PDB entry 7PI9 | electron microscopy, 6.30 A resolution (low resolution: residue-level contacts below are approximate; hydrogen-bond / salt-bridge calls are withheld) | chains H and 5 of the 55 polymer chains in the assembly

# Chain H
Protein: 30S ribosomal protein S9
Organism: Mycoplasma pneumoniae M129
Reference sequence: P75179 (RS9_MYCPN); residues 1-132 here = UniProt positions 1-132
Amino-acid sequence (132 residues; numbered 1 to 132; the number before each row is that of its first residue):
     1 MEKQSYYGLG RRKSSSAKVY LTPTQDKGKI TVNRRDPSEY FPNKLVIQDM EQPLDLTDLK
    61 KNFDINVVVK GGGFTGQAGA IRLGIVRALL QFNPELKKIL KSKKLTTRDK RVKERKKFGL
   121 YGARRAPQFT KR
Disordered / not traced: 1-3, 132

# Chain 5
Molecule: 16S ribosomal RNA
Organism: Mycoplasma pneumoniae M129
Sequence (1520 nucleotides; numbered 1 to 1520; the number before each row is that of its first residue):
     1 UUUUUCUGAG AGUUUGAUCC UGGCUCAGGA UUAACGCUGG CGGCAUGCCU AAUACAUGCA
    61 AGUCGAUCGA AAGUAGUAAU ACUUUAGAGG CGAACGGGUG AGUAACACGU AUCCAAUCUA
   121 CCUUAUAAUG GGGGAUAACU AGUUGAAAGA CUAGCUAAUA CCGCAUAAGA ACUUUGGUUC
   181 GCAUGAAUCA AAGUUGAAAG GACCUGCAAG GGUUCGUUAU UUGAUGAGGG UGCGCCAUAU
   241 CAGCUAGUUG GUGGGGUAAC GGCCUACCAA GGCAAUGACG UGUAGCUAUG CUGAGAAGUA
   301 GAAUAGCCAC AAUGGGACUG AGACACGGCC CAUACUCCUA CGGGAGGCAG CAGUAGGGAA
   361 UUUUUCACAA UGAGCGAAAG CUUGAUGGAG CAAUGCCGCG UGAACGAUGA AGGUCUUUAA
   421 GAUUGUAAAG UUCUUUUAUU UGGGAAGAAU GACUUUAGCA GGUAAUGGCU AGAGUUUGAC
   481 UGUACCAUUU UGAAUAAGUG ACGACUAACU AUGUGCCAGC AGUCGCGGUA AUACAUAGGU
   541 CGCAAGCGUU AUCCGGAUUU AUUGGGCGUA AAGCAAGCGC AGGCGGAUUG AAAAGUCUGG
   601 UGUUAAAGGC AGCUGCUUAA CAGUUGUAUG CAUUGGAAAC UAUUAAUCUA GAGUGUGGUA
   661 GGGAGUUUUG GAAUUUCAUG UGGAGCGGUG AAAUGCGUAG AUAUAUGAAG GAACACCAGU
   721 GGCGAAGGCG AAAACUUAGG CCAUUACUGA CGCUUAGGCU UGAAAGUGUG GGGAGCAAAU
   781 AGGAUUAGAU ACCCUAGUAG UCCACACCGU AAACGAUAGA UACUAGCUGU CGGGGCGAUC
   841 CCCUCGGUAG UGAAGUUAAC ACAUUAAGUA UCUCGCCUGG GUAGUACAUU CGCAAGAAUG
   901 AAACUCAAAC GGAAUUGACG GGGACCCGCA CAAGUGGUGG AGCAUGUUGC UUAAUUCGAC
   961 GGUACACGAA AAACCUUACC UAGACUUGAC AUCCUUGGCA AAGUUAUGGA AACAUAAUGG
  1021 AGGUUAACCG AGUGACAGGU GGUGCAUGGU UGUCGUCAGC UCGUGUCGUG AGAUGUUGGG
  1081 UUAAGUCCCG CAACGAGCGC AACCCUUAUC GUUAGUUACA UUGUCUAGCG AGACUGCUAA
  1141 UGCAAAUUGG AGGAAGGAAG GGAUGACGUC AAAUCAUCAU GCCCCUUAUG UCUAGGGCUG
  1201 CAAACGUGCU ACAAUGGCCA AUACAAACAG UCGCCAGCUU GUAAAAGUGA GCAAAUCUGU
  1261 AAAGUUGGUC UCAGUUCGGA UUGAGGGCUG CAAUUCGUCC UCAUGAAGUC GGAAUCACUA
  1321 GUAAUCGCGA AUCAGCUAUG UCGCGGUGAA UACGUUCUCG GGUCUUGUAC ACACCGCCCG
  1381 UCAAACUAUG AAAGCUGGUA AUAUUUAAAA ACGUGUUGCU AACCAUUAGG AAGCGCAUGU
  1441 CAAGGAUAGC ACCGGUGAUU GGAGUUAAGU CGUAACAAGG UACCCCUACG AGAACGUGGG
  1501 GGUGGAUCAC CUCCUUUCUA
Disordered / not traced: 1-4, 181-184, 1020-1027, 1510-1520

# Chain H / chain 5 interface
Pairs across the interface (94; chain H residue first):
  Tyr-7(H) / G1123(5)
  Tyr-7(H) / U1124(5)
  Leu-9(H) / U1124(5)
  Leu-9(H) / C1125(5)
  Arg-11(H) / A1108(5)
  Arg-11(H) / C1125(5)
  Arg-12(H) / G1321(5)
  Lys-13(H) / G1321(5)
  Lys-13(H) / G1346(5)
  Lys-13(H) / U1347(5)
  Lys-13(H) / G1348(5)
  Ser-14(H) / G1345(5)
  Ser-14(H) / G1346(5)
  Ser-16(H) / U1124(5)
  Ser-16(H) / C1125(5)
  Lys-18(H) / U1122(5)
  Lys-18(H) / U1124(5)
  Tyr-20(H) / U1122(5)
  Tyr-20(H) / G1123(5)
  Thr-31(H) / U1121(5)
  Asn-33(H) / U1121(5)
  Tyr-40(H) / A1223(5)
  Tyr-40(H) / C1224(5)
  Lys-44(H) / U1265(5)
  Asn-66(H) / U1121(5)
  Val-67(H) / U1121(5)
  Val-68(H) / U1121(5)
  Lys-70(H) / U1124(5)
  Gly-71(H) / A1225(5)
  Gly-71(H) / A1226(5)
  Gly-72(H) / C1224(5)
  Gly-72(H) / A1225(5)
  Gly-73(H) / C1224(5)
  Gly-73(H) / G1346(5)
  Gly-73(H) / U1347(5)
  Phe-74(H) / U1347(5)
  Phe-74(H) / G1348(5)
  Thr-75(H) / U1347(5)
  Thr-75(H) / G1348(5)
  Gly-76(H) / U1347(5)
  Arg-87(H) / U1109(5)
  Arg-87(H) / C1110(5)
  Lys-97(H) / G1153(5)
  Lys-97(H) / A1154(5)
  Lys-101(H) / G1152(5)
  Lys-101(H) / G1153(5)
  Thr-106(H) / A1154(5)
  Thr-107(H) / A1154(5)
  Thr-107(H) / A1155(5)
  Arg-108(H) / A1108(5)
  Arg-108(H) / U1109(5)
  Lys-110(H) / U1107(5)
  Lys-110(H) / A1108(5)
  Lys-110(H) / A1159(5)
  Arg-111(H) / A1320(5)
  Arg-111(H) / G1321(5)
  Val-112(H) / G1321(5)
  Lys-113(H) / G1321(5)
  Lys-113(H) / U1322(5)
  Lys-113(H) / G1346(5)
  Lys-113(H) / U1347(5)
  Lys-113(H) / G1348(5)
  Glu-114(H) / G1321(5)
  Glu-114(H) / U1322(5)
  Glu-114(H) / C1344(5)
  Arg-115(H) / G1161(5)
  Arg-115(H) / C1344(5)
  Arg-115(H) / G1345(5)
  Lys-116(H) / G1343(5)
  Lys-116(H) / C1344(5)
  Lys-117(H) / G1161(5)
  Lys-117(H) / G1162(5)
  Lys-117(H) / G1343(5)
  Phe-118(H) / G1343(5)
  Gly-119(H) / C1342(5)
  Tyr-121(H) / C967(5)
  Tyr-121(H) / U1341(5)
  Ala-123(H) / A1323(5)
  Arg-124(H) / C1318(5)
  Arg-124(H) / U1319(5)
  Arg-124(H) / U1322(5)
  Arg-124(H) / A1323(5)
  Arg-125(H) / A1317(5)
  Arg-125(H) / A1323(5)
  Arg-125(H) / A1324(5)
  Ala-126(H) / A1317(5)
  Pro-127(H) / C1316(5)
  Gln-128(H) / U1207(5)
  Gln-128(H) / G1208(5)
  Gln-128(H) / C1316(5)
  Phe-129(H) / G962(5)
  Phe-129(H) / C1316(5)
  Thr-130(H) / G1206(5)
  Thr-130(H) / U1207(5)
Other interface residues (no listed pair), chain H (52 interface residues in all): Val-32, Arg-34, Asp-109, Gly-122
Other interface residues (no listed pair), chain 5 (45 interface residues in all): A966, G1264

# Summary
52 residues of chain H face 45 of chain 5 across their interface.
Here chain H is 30S ribosomal protein S9 and chain 5 is 16S ribosomal RNA, both from Mycoplasma pneumoniae
M129. Entry 7PI9 (70S ribosome with EF-Tu-tRNA and P-site tRNA in spectinomycin-treated Mycoplasma pneumoniae
cells) was determined by electron microscopy (same publication as 7OOC, 7OOD, 7P6Z, 7PAH, 7PAI, 7PAJ and 23
further entries).
